Entry 1VZQ (X-ray diffraction, 1.54 A resolution); this record covers chains H and I of the 3 polymer chains in the assembly.

[Chain H]
Protein: Thrombin heavy
From: Homo sapiens
Notes: EC 3.4.21.5; fragment: serine protease domain, residues 364-620
UniProtKB: P00734 (THRB_HUMAN); aligned to UniProt positions 364-612 over residues 16-244 (the alignment contains insertions or deletions, so no single offset holds)
Amino-acid sequence (250 residues; each row starts with the number of its first residue; note: 13 numbers in that range are skipped by the numbering (no residue carries them; nothing is unmodelled there); a row labelled like 60A-60I holds insertion residues (60A, then the next letters in order)):
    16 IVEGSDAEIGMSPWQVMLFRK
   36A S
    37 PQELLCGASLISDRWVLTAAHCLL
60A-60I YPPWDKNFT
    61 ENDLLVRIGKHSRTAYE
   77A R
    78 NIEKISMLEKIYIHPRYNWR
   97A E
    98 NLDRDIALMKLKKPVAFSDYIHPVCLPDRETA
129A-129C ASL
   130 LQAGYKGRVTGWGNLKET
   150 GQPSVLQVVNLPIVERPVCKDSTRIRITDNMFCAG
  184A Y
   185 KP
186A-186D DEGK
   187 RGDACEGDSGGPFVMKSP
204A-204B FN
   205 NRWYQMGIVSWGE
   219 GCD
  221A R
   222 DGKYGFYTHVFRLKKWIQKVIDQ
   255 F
Disulfides: Cys42-Cys58, Cys168-Cys182, Cys191-Cys220
Bound ions: Ca2+: Lys169, Thr172, Phe204A; Na+: Arg221A, Lys224
Residues lining bound ligands: SHY (4-[(3as,4r,7r,8as,8br)-2-(1,3-benzodioxol-5-ylmethyl)-7-hydroxy-1,3-dioxodecahydropyrrolo[3,4-a]pyrrolizin-4-yl]benzenecarboximidamide): His57, Tyr60A, Trp60D, Lys60F, Trp96, Glu97A, Asn98, Leu99, Ile174, Asp189, Ala190, Glu192, Ser195, Val213, Ser214, Trp215, Gly216, Gly219, Cys220, Gly226
Curated features (UniProtKB/Swiss-Prot):
  - active site (Charge relay system): His57, Asp102
  - glycosylation: Asn60G (N-linked (GlcNAc...) (complex) asparagine)

[Chain I]
Protein: Hirudin variant-2
Notes: fragment: c-terminal peptide, residues 62-72
UniProtKB: P09945 (ITH3_HIRME); residues 1-11 here correspond to UniProt positions 62-72 (UniProt number = residue number + 61)
Amino-acid sequence (11 residues; numbered 1 to 11; the number before each row is that of its first residue):
     1 DFEEIPEEYLQ
Disordered / not traced: 8-11
Curated features (UniProtKB/Swiss-Prot):
  - region: Asp1 to Gln11 (Interaction with fibrinogen-binding exosite of thrombin)
  - modified residue: Tyr9 (Sulfotyrosine)

[Chain H / chain I interface]
Pairs across the interface (18; chain H residue first):
  Phe34(H) - Phe2(I)  hydrophobic
  Phe34(H) - Ile5(I)  hydrophobic
  Gln38(H) - Phe2(I)
  Gln38(H) - Glu4(I)
  Glu39(H) - Phe2(I)
  Leu40(H) - Phe2(I)
  Leu65(H) - Ile5(I)  hydrophobic
  Arg67(H) - Ile5(I)
  Arg73(H) - Asp1(I)  salt bridge
  Arg73(H) - Phe2(I)
  Thr74(H) - Asp1(I)
  Thr74(H) - Phe2(I)
  Thr74(H) - Glu3(I)  hydrogen bond (backbone-backbone)
  Ala75(H) - Glu3(I)
  Tyr76(H) - Glu3(I)  hydrogen bond (backbone-side chain)
  Tyr76(H) - Glu4(I)
  Tyr76(H) - Pro6(I)
  Gln151(H) - Asp1(I)
Also at the interface, not in a pair above, chain H (13 interface residues in all): Met32, Ile82

[In short]
13 residues of chain H face 6 of chain I across their interface; the contacts include 2 hydrogen bonds and 1
salt bridge. Polar pairs include Arg73(H)-Asp1(I), Tyr76(H)-Glu3(I) and Thr74(H)-Glu3(I). Ligands of chain H:
compound SHY.
Here chain H is Thrombin heavy (Homo sapiens) and chain I is Hirudin variant-2. Entry 1VZQ (Complex of
thrombin with designed inhibitor 7165) was determined by X-ray diffraction.
